Entry 9NHK (electron microscopy, 4.10 A resolution (low resolution: residue-level contacts below are approximate; hydrogen-bond / salt-bridge calls are withheld)); this record covers chains H and A of the 8 polymer chains in the assembly.

# Chain H
Molecule: RUu-Base-4 pAb heavy chain
From: Macaca mulatta
Amino-acid sequence (118 residues; each row starts with the number of its first residue; X marks 114 residues of unknown identity (built as UNK)):
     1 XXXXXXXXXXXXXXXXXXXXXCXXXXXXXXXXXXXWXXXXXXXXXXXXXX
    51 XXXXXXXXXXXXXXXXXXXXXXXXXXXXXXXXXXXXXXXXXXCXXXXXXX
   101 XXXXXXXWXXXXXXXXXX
Cystine bridges: Cys22-Cys93

# Chain A
Molecule: BG505-CH505 Envelope glycoprotein gp120
From: Human immunodeficiency virus 1
Amino-acid sequence (504 residues; numbered -4 to 512 plus 1 insertion-coded residue; 14 numbers in that range are skipped by the numbering (no residue carries them; nothing is unmodelled there); the number before each row is that of its first residue; numbers below 1 keep their minus sign (Met-4 is residue -4)):
    -4 MDAMKRGLCCVLLLCGAVFVSPSQEIHARFRRGARAENLWVTVYYGVPVW
    46 KDAETTLFCASDAKAYETEKHNVWATHCCVPTDPNPQEIVLENVTENFNM
    96 WKNNMVEQMHEDIISLWDQSLKPCVKLTPLCVTLNCTNATASNSSIIEG
   154 MKNCSFNITTELRDKREKKNALFYKLDIVQLDGNSSQYRLINCNTSAITQ
   204 ACPKVSFEPIPIHYCAPAGFAILKCNNKTFTGTGPCNNVSTVQCTHGIKP
   254 VVSTQLLLNGSLAEGEIIIRSENITDNGKTILVHLNESVKIECTRPNNKT
   304 RTSIRI
   312 GPGQAFYATGQV
  323A I
   324 GDIREAYCNISESTWNETLGKVVKQLRKHFPHKNITFQPSSGGDLEVTTH
   374 SFNCGGEFFYCNTSGLFNSTW
   397 ISNTSVQGSNSTGSNDSITLPCRIKQIINMWQEVGRAMYAPPIQGNITCV
   447 SNITGLILTRD
   459 GGKNNTETFRPGGGDMRDNWRSELYKYKVVKIEPLGVAPTACKRRVVGRR
   509 RRRR
Disordered / not traced: -4 to 31, 57-65, 79-81, 397-411, 459-462, 506-512
Cystine bridges: Cys54-Cys73, Cys119-Cys205, Cys126-Cys196, Cys131-Cys157, Cys218-Cys247, Cys228-Cys239, Cys296-Cys331, Cys377-Cys445, Cys384-Cys418
Glycans and other covalent adducts: N-acetylglucosamine (NAG) linked to Asn88, Asn130, Asn133, Asn156, Asn160, Asn197, Asn230, Asn241, Asn262, Asn276, Asn289, Asn301, Asn332, Asn357, Asn385, Asn391, Asn442, Asn448

# How chain H and chain A interact
Chain A residues in contact with chain H, 6 residues: Glu32, Asn33, Leu34, Thr498, Ala499, Cys500

# In short
Chain H and chain A make no direct contact in this assembly. N-acetylglucosamine is covalently linked to
Asn88(A), Asn130(A), Asn133(A), Asn156(A), Asn160(A) and Asn197(A) and 12 more.
Here chain H is RUu-Base-4 pAb heavy chain (Macaca mulatta) and chain A is BG505-CH505 Envelope glycoprotein
gp120 (Human immunodeficiency virus 1). Entry 9NHK (BG505-CH505 Env glycoprotein in complex with NHP pAb
Base-4 isolated from animal RUu18 at week 14) was determined by electron microscopy, deposited together with
9NHH, 9NHI, 9NHJ, 9NHL, 9NHM, 9NHN, 9NHO and 9NI9.
